Entry 8QSU (X-ray diffraction, 2.38 A resolution); this record covers chain A.

== Chain A ==
Molecule: Putative methyltransferase C9orf114
Source organism: Homo sapiens
UniProt: Q5T280 (CI114_HUMAN); numbering as in UniProt (aligned over 71-376)
Chain sequence (307 residues; numbered 70 to 376; the number before each row is that of its first residue):
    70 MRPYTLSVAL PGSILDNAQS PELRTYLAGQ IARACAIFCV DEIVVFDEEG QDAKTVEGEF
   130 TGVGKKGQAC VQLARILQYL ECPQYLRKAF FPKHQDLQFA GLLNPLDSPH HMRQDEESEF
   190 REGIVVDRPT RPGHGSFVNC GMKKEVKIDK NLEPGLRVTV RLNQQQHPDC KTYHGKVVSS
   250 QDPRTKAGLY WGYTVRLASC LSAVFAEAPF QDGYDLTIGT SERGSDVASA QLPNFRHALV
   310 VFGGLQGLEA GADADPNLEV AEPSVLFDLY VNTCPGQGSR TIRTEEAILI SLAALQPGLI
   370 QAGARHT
Disordered / not traced: 70-71, 119-135, 373-376
Construct notes: initiating methionine (70)
Modified / non-standard residues: Mse-70 (selenomethionine); Mse-181 (selenomethionine; parent Met); Mse-211 (selenomethionine; parent Met)
Small-molecule neighbours: S-adenosylhomocysteine (SAH): Thr-289, Ser-290, Glu-291, Arg-292, Val-310, Phe-311, Gly-312, Gly-313, Leu-314, Gln-315, Gly-316, Leu-317, Glu-318, Val-340, Asn-341, Thr-342, Cys-343, Gln-346, Ile-351, Arg-352, Thr-353, Ala-356, Ser-360
Swiss-Prot annotation at these positions:
  - binding site (S-adenosyl-L-homocysteine): Thr-289, Arg-292, Gly-312, Asn-341, Thr-342
  - binding site (S-adenosyl-L-methionine): Arg-292, Gly-312, Asn-341, Thr-342
Reported in the primary citation:
  - binding site for S-adenosylhomocysteine: Thr-353, Ala-356
  - disease-associated variants - N86D, G98S, T289M, G293S, T353M: decreased catalytic activity
  - mutagenesis - T130R: unchanged catalytic activity
  - mutagenesis - A356N: decreased catalytic activity
  - mutagenesis - A356N: decreased growth
  - disease-associated variants - T353M: decreased growth

== In short ==
Ligands of chain A: S-adenosylhomocysteine. From UniProt: 5 S-adenosyl-L-homocysteine-binding residues and 4
S-adenosyl-L-methionine-binding residues. From the paper: a binding site for S-adenosylhomocysteine at Thr-353
and Ala-356; N86D, G98S and T289M, among others, reduce catalytic activity; 7 substitutions were tested in
all.
Chain A is Putative methyltransferase C9orf114 (Homo sapiens); the structure, Crystal structure of
SPOUT1/CENP-32 bound to SAH, was determined by X-ray diffraction (same publication as 8QSV and 8QSW).
